Entry 5YHM (X-ray diffraction, 1.91 A resolution); this record covers chains D and H of the 12 polymer chains in the assembly.

Chain D (and H):
Name: 3-dehydroquinate dehydratase
From: Acinetobacter baumannii (strain ATCC 17978 / CIP 53.77 / LMG 1025 / NCDC KC755 / 5377)
Notes: chain H of this document is another copy of the same molecule, construct and numbering; everything in this record applies to it too
UniProt: A3M692 (AROQ_ACIBT); numbering as in UniProt (aligned over 3-147)
Sequence (145 residues; row label = number of the first residue in the row):
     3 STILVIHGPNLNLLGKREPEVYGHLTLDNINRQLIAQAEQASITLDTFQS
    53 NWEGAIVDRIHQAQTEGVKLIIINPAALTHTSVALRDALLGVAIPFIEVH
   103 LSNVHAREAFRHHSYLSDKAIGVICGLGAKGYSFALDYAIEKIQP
Swiss-Prot annotation at these positions:
  - active site: Tyr24 (Proton acceptor), His102 (Proton donor)
  - binding site (substrate): Asn76, His82, Asp89, Leu103, Ser104, Arg113
  - site: Arg19 (Transition state stabilizer)

How chain D and chain H interact:
Contacting residue pairs (33; chain D residue first):
  Asn12(D) - Val59(H)
  Asn12(D) - His63(H)  hydrogen bond
  Asn12(D) - Ala86(H)  hydrogen bond (side chain-backbone)
  Asn12(D) - Asp89(H)
  Asn12(D) - Ala90(H)
  Asn14(D) - His63(H)  hydrogen bond
  Leu15(D) - His63(H)
  Leu15(D) - Gln66(H)
  Leu15(D) - Gly93(H)
  Arg19(D) - Gln66(H)
  Glu20(D) - Gly93(H)
  Pro21(D) - Gly93(H)
  Glu22(D) - Ala95(H)
  Asn53(D) - Gly56(H)
  Asn53(D) - Val59(H)
  Asn53(D) - Asp60(H)  hydrogen bond
  Asn53(D) - His63(H)  hydrogen bond
  Trp54(D) - Trp54(H)  hydrophobic
  Trp54(D) - Gly56(H)
  Trp54(D) - Ala57(H)  hydrophobic
  Trp54(D) - Asp60(H)  hydrogen bond
  Ala79(D) - Val85(H)  hydrophobic
  Ala79(D) - Ala86(H)
  Ala79(D) - Asp89(H)
  Thr83(D) - Thr83(H)
  Thr83(D) - Val85(H)
  Glu110(D) - Arg88(H)  salt bridge
  Phe112(D) - Val85(H)  hydrophobic
  Phe112(D) - Arg88(H)
  Phe112(D) - Tyr117(H)  hydrophobic
  Arg113(D) - Val85(H)
  Arg113(D) - Arg88(H)
  Arg113(D) - Asp89(H)  salt bridge
Interface residues without a listed pair, chain D (16 interface residues in all): Pro11, His82
Interface residues without a listed pair, chain H (18 interface residues in all): Thr67, Val94

Overview:
16 residues of chain D face 18 of chain H across their interface, with 6 hydrogen bonds and 2 salt bridges.
Polar pairs include Glu110(D)-Arg88(H), Arg113(D)-Asp89(H) and Asn12(D)-His63(H). From UniProt: active-site
residues Tyr24(D) and His102(D) and 6 substrate-binding residues on chain D.
Chain D and chain H are both 3-dehydroquinate dehydratase (Acinetobacter baumannii (strain ATCC 17978 / CIP
53.77 / LMG 1025 / NCDC KC755 / 5377)); the structure, Crystal structure of dehydroquinate dehydratase with
tris induced oligomerisation at 1.907 Angstrom resolution, was determined by X-ray diffraction.
